PDB entry 8ZNJ | electron microscopy, 3.00 A resolution | chains B and D of the 4 polymer chains in the assembly

[Chain B]
Protein: SiAgo-associated protein1, SiAga1
From: Saccharolobus islandicus M.16.4
UniProt: C4KI00 (C4KI00_SULIK); numbering as in UniProt (aligned over 1-243)
Amino-acid sequence (243 residues; numbered 1 to 243; the number before each row is that of its first residue):
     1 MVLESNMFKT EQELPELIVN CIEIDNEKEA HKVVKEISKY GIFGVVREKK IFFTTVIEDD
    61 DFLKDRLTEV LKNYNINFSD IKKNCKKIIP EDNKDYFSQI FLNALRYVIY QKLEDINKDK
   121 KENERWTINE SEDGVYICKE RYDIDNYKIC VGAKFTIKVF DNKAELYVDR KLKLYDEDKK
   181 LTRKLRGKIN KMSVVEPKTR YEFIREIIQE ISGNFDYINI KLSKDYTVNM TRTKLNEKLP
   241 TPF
Disordered / not traced: 1, 239-243
Cystine bridges: Cys21-Cys85

[Chain D]
Molecule: 21-nt RNA strand
Sequence (21 nucleotides; row label = number of the first residue in the row):
     1 UCAAAGCUUA GAUACCCUGG A
Ion coordination: Mg2+: U1 (shared with 2 residues of chain A)

[How chain B and chain D interact]
Pairs across the interface (19):
  Glu27(B) - C17(D)  hydrogen bond to the sugar
  Glu27(B) - U18(D)  sugar contact
  Arg47(B) - C16(D)  hydrogen bond to the sugar
  Arg47(B) - C17(D)  sugar contact
  Glu48(B) - C17(D)  hydrogen bond to the sugar
  Glu48(B) - U18(D)  phosphate contact
  Lys49(B) - U18(D)  hydrogen bond to the phosphate
  Lys49(B) - G19(D)  salt bridge to the phosphate
  Asp95(B) - C16(D)  hydrogen bond to the sugar
  Lys171(B) - U8(D)  phosphate contact
  Leu172(B) - U8(D)  hydrogen bond to the phosphate
  Lys173(B) - U9(D)  phosphate contact
  Leu174(B) - U9(D)  hydrogen bond to the phosphate
  Lys180(B) - U9(D)  sugar contact
  Asn190(B) - G6(D)  hydrogen bond to the base
  Ser193(B) - C7(D)  hydrogen bond to the sugar
  Val194(B) - G6(D)  phosphate contact
  Val194(B) - C7(D)  phosphate contact
  Arg200(B) - C7(D)  salt bridge to the phosphate
Interface residues without a listed pair, chain B (18 interface residues in all): Tyr96, Arg170, Ile189, Val195

[Overview]
18 residues of chain B and 8 residues of chain D are in contact; the contacts include 9 hydrogen bonds and 2
salt bridges. Polar pairs include Asn190(B)-G6(D), Glu27(B)-C17(D) and Arg47(B)-C16(D).
Here chain B is SiAgo-associated protein1, SiAga1 (Saccharolobus islandicus M.16.4) and chain D is a 21-nt RNA
strand. Entry 8ZNJ (Cryo-EM structure of a short prokaryotic Argonaute system from archaeon Suldolobus
islandicus) was determined by electron microscopy (same publication as 9LGW).
